2VQ1 - chains A and B; structure by X-ray diffraction, 2.50 A resolution.

[Chain A]
Name: IGKV1-117 protein
From: Mus musculus
Amino-acid sequence (217 residues; numbered 1 to 212 plus 5 insertion-coded residues; the number before each row is that of its first residue; a row labelled like 27A-27E holds insertion residues (27A, then the next letters in order)):
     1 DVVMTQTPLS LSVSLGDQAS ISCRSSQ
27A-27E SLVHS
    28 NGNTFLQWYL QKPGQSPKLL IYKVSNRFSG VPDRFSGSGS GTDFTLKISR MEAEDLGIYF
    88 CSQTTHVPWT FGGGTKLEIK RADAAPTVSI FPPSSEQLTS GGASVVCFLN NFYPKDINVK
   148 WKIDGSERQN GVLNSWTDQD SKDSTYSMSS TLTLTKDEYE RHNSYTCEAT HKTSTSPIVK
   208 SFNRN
Cystine bridges: Cys23-Cys88, Cys134-Cys194
Residues lining bound ligands:
  - glycine (GLY), molecule 1: Leu37, Lys39, Lys45, Leu47, Pro59, Arg61, Phe62, Glu81, Asp82
  - glycine (GLY), molecule 2: Leu160, Asn161, Ser162, Ser176, Ser177, Thr178

[Chain B]
Name: Anti-human FC gamma receptor III 3G8 gamma heavy chain variable region
From: Mus musculus
Amino-acid sequence (218 residues; numbered 1 to 213 plus 5 insertion-coded residues; the number before each row is that of its first residue; a row labelled like 35A-35B holds insertion residues (35A, then the next letters in order)):
     1 QITLEESGPG ILQPSQTLSL TCSFSGFSLS SSAMS
35A-35B VG
    36 WIRQPSGKGL EWLAHIWWND DKYYNPALKS RLTVSKDSSD NQVFLKI
82A-82C ASV
    83 VTADTATYYC ARIPGFGFDY WGQGTTLTVS SATTTAPSVY PLVPGCSDTS GSSVTLGCLV
   143 KGYFPEPVTV KWNYGALSSG VRTVSSVLQS GFYSLSSLVT VPSSTWPSQT VICNVAHPAS
   203 KTELIKRIEP R
Disordered / not traced: 129-133
Cystine bridges: Cys22-Cys92
Residues lining bound ligands:
  - glycine (GLY), molecule 1: Ala114, Thr115, Thr117, Phe146, Gly173, Phe174
  - glycine (GLY), molecule 2: Leu141, Val166, Val169, Ser176, Leu177, Ser178
From the paper describing this entry:
  - conformationally variable residues (order/disorder transition): Gly127 to Thr131

[Interface between chain A and chain B]
Contacting residue pairs (70; chain A residue first):
  Phe32(A) - Phe98(B)
  Gln34(A) - Phe98(B)
  Tyr36(A) - Phe100(B)  hydrogen bond (side chain-backbone)
  Tyr36(A) - Trp103(B)
  Gln38(A) - Gln39(B)  hydrogen bond
  Gln38(A) - Tyr91(B)  hydrogen bond
  Ser43(A) - Tyr91(B)
  Ser43(A) - Trp103(B)
  Ser43(A) - Gly104(B)  hydrogen bond (side chain-backbone)
  Pro44(A) - Trp103(B)
  Leu46(A) - Phe98(B)  hydrophobic
  Leu46(A) - Phe100(B)
  Leu46(A) - Asp101(B)
  Tyr49(A) - Phe98(B)  hydrophobic
  Phe55(A) - Asp101(B)
  Phe55(A) - Tyr102(B)
  Phe87(A) - Leu45(B)  hydrophobic
  Thr91(A) - Phe98(B)  hydrogen bond (side chain-backbone)
  Val94(A) - Trp47(B)  hydrophobic
  Val94(A) - Tyr58(B)  hydrophobic
  Pro95(A) - Trp47(B)  hydrophobic
  Pro95(A) - Pro61(B)
  Trp96(A) - Trp47(B)
  Trp96(A) - His50(B)
  Trp96(A) - Ile95(B)  hydrophobic
  Trp96(A) - Phe100(B)  hydrophobic
  Phe98(A) - Ile37(B)  hydrophobic
  Phe98(A) - Leu45(B)
  Phe98(A) - Trp47(B)
  Phe98(A) - Phe100(B)  hydrophobic
  Phe118(A) - Leu124(B)  hydrophobic
  Phe118(A) - Val125(B)
  Phe118(A) - Pro126(B)
  Phe118(A) - Thr137(B)
  Phe118(A) - Leu180(B)  hydrophobic
  Pro119(A) - Val125(B)
  Pro119(A) - Gly127(B)
  Pro119(A) - Cys128(B)
  Pro120(A) - Cys128(B)
  Ser121(A) - Tyr122(B)
  Ser121(A) - Pro123(B)
  Glu123(A) - Tyr122(B)
  Glu123(A) - Pro123(B)
  Glu123(A) - Lys208(B)  salt bridge
  Gln124(A) - Tyr122(B)
  Ser127(A) - Tyr122(B)
  Ser131(A) - Leu141(B)
  Ser131(A) - Lys143(B)
  Phe135(A) - Thr137(B)
  Phe135(A) - Leu180(B)  hydrophobic
  Asn137(A) - Arg164(B)
  Asn137(A) - Thr182(B)
  Asn138(A) - Arg164(B)  hydrogen bond
  Leu160(A) - Val169(B)  hydrophobic
  Leu160(A) - Gln171(B)
  Asn161(A) - Val169(B)
  Ser162(A) - Val166(B)
  Ser162(A) - Ser167(B)  hydrogen bond (side chain-backbone)
  Ser162(A) - Val169(B)
  Trp163(A) - Val166(B)
  Trp163(A) - Ser167(B)  hydrogen bond (backbone-backbone)
  Thr164(A) - Thr165(B)
  Thr164(A) - Val166(B)
  Asp167(A) - Arg164(B)  salt bridge
  Lys169(A) - Gly162(B)
  Lys169(A) - Arg164(B)
  Asp170(A) - Arg164(B)  salt bridge
  Ser174(A) - Arg164(B)
  Ser176(A) - Val166(B)
  Ser176(A) - Ser178(B)
Also at the interface, not in a pair above, chain A (44 interface residues in all): Gln42, Lys50, Ser56, Ser89, Ser116, Val133, Met175, Thr180
Also at the interface, not in a pair above, chain B (44 interface residues in all): Glu46, Tyr59, Asn60, Gly99, Gln105, Ser161, Ser168, Ser176

[Summary]
Chain A and chain B each contribute 44 residues to their interface; the contacts include 8 hydrogen bonds and
3 salt bridges. Among the polar pairs are Glu123(A)-Lys208(B), Asp167(A)-Arg164(B) and Asp170(A)-Arg164(B).
One glycine molecule is bound between chain A and chain B. Bound to chain A: glycine. From the paper:
conformational variability at Gly127(B).
Chain A is IGKV1-117 protein and chain B is Anti-human FC gamma receptor III 3G8 gamma heavy chain variable
region, both from Mus musculus; the structure, anti trimeric Lewis X Fab54-5C10-A, was determined by X-ray
diffraction.
